5WFE - chains I and L of the 12 polymer chains in the assembly; structure by electron microscopy, 3.64 A resolution.

Chain I:
Molecule: 95-nt DNA strand
Sequence (95 nucleotides; numbered -13 to 81; the number before each row is that of its first residue; numbers below 1 keep their minus sign (DT-13 is residue -13)):
   -13 TGCTCGGTTTATCCCCGCTGGCGCGGGGAACACTCTAAACATAACCTATT
    37 ATTAATTAATGATTTTTTAAGCCAGTCACAATCTACCAACTTTAT
Unresolved in the structure: -13 to 2, 80-81

Chain L:
Protein: Integration host factor subunit beta
Organism: Escherichia coli S88
UniProt: B7MHM1 (IHFB_ECO45); residue numbers follow UniProt; this construct covers 1-94
Chain sequence (94 residues; numbered 1 to 94; the number before each row is that of its first residue):
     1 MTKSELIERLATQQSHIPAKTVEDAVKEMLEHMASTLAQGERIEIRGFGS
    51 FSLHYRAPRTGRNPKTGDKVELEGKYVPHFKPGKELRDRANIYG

How chain I and chain L interact:
Residue-residue contacts (25; chain I residue first):
  DA29(I) - Arg46(L)  base contact
  DA30(I) - Arg46(L)  hydrogen bond to the base
  DA30(I) - Gly47(L)  phosphate contact
  DC31(I) - Glu44(L)  phosphate contact
  DC31(I) - Arg46(L)  hydrogen bond to the sugar
  DC31(I) - Gly47(L)  hydrogen bond to the phosphate
  DC31(I) - Lys84(L)  hydrogen bond to the phosphate
  DC32(I) - Arg42(L)  salt bridge to the phosphate
  DC32(I) - Glu44(L)  phosphate contact
  DC32(I) - Ser50(L)  hydrogen bond to the phosphate
  DA44(I) - Arg62(L)  sugar contact
  DA44(I) - Pro64(L)  base contact
  DA44(I) - Val70(L)  phosphate contact
  DA44(I) - Leu72(L)  phosphate contact
  DA44(I) - Lys75(L)  salt bridge to the phosphate
  DA45(I) - Asn63(L)  sugar contact
  DA45(I) - Pro64(L)  base contact
  DA45(I) - Lys65(L)  base contact
  DA45(I) - Val70(L)  phosphate contact
  DT46(I) - Lys65(L)  base contact
  DT52(I) - Thr2(L)  hydrogen bond to the phosphate
  DT53(I) - Thr2(L)  hydrogen bond to the phosphate
  DT53(I) - Lys3(L)  hydrogen bond to the phosphate
  DT53(I) - Ser4(L)  hydrogen bond to the phosphate
  DT54(I) - Lys27(L)  salt bridge to the phosphate
Other interface residues (no listed pair), chain I (11 interface residues in all): DG47
Other interface residues (no listed pair), chain L (22 interface residues in all): Glu5, Ile45, Phe48, Lys81, Gly83

In short:
11 residues of chain I and 22 residues of chain L are in contact; the contacts include 9 hydrogen bonds and 3
salt bridges. Polar pairs include DA30(I)-Arg46(L), DC31(I)-Arg46(L) and DC31(I)-Gly47(L).
Chain I is a 95-nt DNA strand and chain L is Integration host factor subunit beta (Escherichia coli S88); the
structure, Cas1-Cas2-IHF-DNA holo-complex, was determined by electron microscopy together with 5VVJ, 5VVK and
5VVL from the same study.
